6Q76 - chains A and B; structure by X-ray diffraction, 1.90 A resolution.

Chain A:
Name: Resistance protein Pikp-1
From: Oryza sativa subsp. japonica
UniProtKB: E9KPB5 (E9KPB5_ORYSJ); numbering as in UniProt (aligned over 186-260)
Amino-acid sequence (75 residues; numbered 186 to 260; the number before each row is that of its first residue):
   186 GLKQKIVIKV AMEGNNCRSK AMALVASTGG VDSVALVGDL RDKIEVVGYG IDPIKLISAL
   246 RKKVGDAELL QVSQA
Disordered / not traced: 199-200
What the authors report for this chain:
  - specificity-determining residues: Asp217 (proposed by the authors, not directly observed)

Chain B:
Name: AVR-Pia protein
From: Magnaporthe oryzae
UniProtKB: B9WZW9 (B9WZW9_MAGOR); residue numbers follow UniProt; this construct covers 20-85
Amino-acid sequence (68 residues; row label = number of the first residue in the row):
    18 GPAPARFCVY YDGHLPATRV LLMYVRIGTT ATITARGHEF EVEAKDQNCK VILTNGKQAP
    78 DWLAAEPY
Sequence notes: expression tag (18-19)
Disulfide bonds: Cys25-Cys66

Chain A / chain B interface:
Residue-residue contacts - 21 pairs, chain A then chain B:
  Met207(A) with Leu38(B), hydrophobic; Tyr41(B), hydrophobic
  Ala208(A) with Tyr41(B); Tyr85(B), hydrogen bond (backbone-side chain)
  Ala211(A) with Phe24(B); Tyr41(B), hydrophobic
  Ser212(A) with Tyr85(B), hydrogen bond
  Val216(A) with Phe24(B); Arg43(B)
  Asp217(A) with Phe24(B); Val42(B); Arg43(B), salt bridge; Thr46(B)
  Ser218(A) with Tyr41(B)
  Val219(A) with Met40(B); Tyr41(B), hydrogen bond (backbone-backbone)
  Ala220(A) with Leu39(B); Met40(B), hydrophobic
  Leu221(A) with Leu39(B), hydrogen bond (backbone-backbone)
  Arg226(A) with Val37(B); Leu38(B), hydrogen bond (side chain-backbone)
Other interface residues (no listed pair), chain A (12 interface residues in all): Ser204
Other interface residues (no listed pair), chain B (11 interface residues in all): Ala48
Interface features reported in the paper:
  - specific contacts: Ser204(A)-Tyr41(B) (water-mediated contact), Ser212(A)-Tyr85(B) (hydrogen bond), Asp217(A)-Arg43(B) (salt bridge), Val219(A)-Tyr41(B) (backbone contact), Arg226(A)-Leu38(B) (hydrogen bond)
  - interface residues, chain A: Asp217(A), Val219(A)
  - interface residues, chain B: Tyr41(B), Arg43(B)

In short:
Chain A and chain B form an interface of 12 and 11 residues respectively, with 5 hydrogen bonds and 1 salt
bridge. Polar contacts include Asp217(A)-Arg43(B), Ala208(A)-Tyr85(B) and Ser212(A)-Tyr85(B). The paper
describes a water-mediated contact between Ser204(A) and Tyr41(B); hydrogen bonds between Ser212(A) and
Tyr85(B) and Arg226(A) and Leu38(B); a salt bridge between Asp217(A) and Arg43(B). The paper reports interface
residues Asp217(A), Val219(A) and Tyr41(B) among others; the specificity determinant Asp217(A).
Chain A is Resistance protein Pikp-1 (Oryza sativa subsp. japonica) and chain B is AVR-Pia protein
(Magnaporthe oryzae); the structure, Complex of rice blast (Magnaporthe oryzae) effector protein AVR-Pia with
the HMA domain of Pikp-1 from ..., was determined by X-ray diffraction.
